5LAS - chains A and B of the 4 polymer chains in the assembly; structure by X-ray diffraction, 2.10 A resolution.

== Chain A (and B) ==
Name: Egl nine homolog 1
From: Homo sapiens
Notes: EC 1.14.11.29; fragment: catalytic domain; chain B of this document is another copy of the same molecule, construct and numbering; everything in this record applies to it too
UniProt: Q9GZT9 (EGLN1_HUMAN); numbering as in UniProt (aligned over 181-426)
Sequence (252 residues; each row starts with the number of its first residue):
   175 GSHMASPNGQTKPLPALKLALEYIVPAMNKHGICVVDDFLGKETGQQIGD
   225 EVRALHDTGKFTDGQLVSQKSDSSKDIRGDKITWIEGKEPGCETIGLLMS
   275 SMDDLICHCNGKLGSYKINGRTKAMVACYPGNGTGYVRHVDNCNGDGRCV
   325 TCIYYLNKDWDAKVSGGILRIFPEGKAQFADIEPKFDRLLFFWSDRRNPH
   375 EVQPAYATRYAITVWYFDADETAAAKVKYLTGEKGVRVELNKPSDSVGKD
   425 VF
Unresolved in the structure: 175-188, 404-426 (chain B: 175-189, 401-426)
Sequence notes: expression tag (175-180); engineered mutation Ala201 (Cys in Q9GZT9), Cys281 (Arg in Q9GZT9), Cys317 (Pro in Q9GZT9), Thr396 (Arg in Q9GZT9), Ala398 (Arg in Q9GZT9)
Curated features (UniProtKB/Swiss-Prot):
  - region: Val241 to Ile251 (Beta(2)beta(3) 'finger-like' loop)
  - binding site (Fe cation): His313, Asp315, His374
  - binding site (2-oxoglutarate): Arg383
  - modified residue (S-nitrosocysteine): Cys208, Cys302, Cys323, Cys326
Metal / ion sites: Mn2+: His313, Asp315, His374 (together with N-oxalylglycine)
Small-molecule neighbours: N-oxalylglycine (OGA): Arg252, Met299, Tyr303, Tyr310, His313, Asp315, Ile327, Tyr329, Leu343, His374, Val376, Arg383, Ala385, Trp389
From the paper describing this entry:
  - specificity-determining residues: Val241, Ser242, Lys244, Ile251, Ile280, Ile292, Gly294
  - mutagenesis - I251L (5-fold): increased catalytic activity on CODD over NODD
  - disease-associated variants - R371H: unchanged catalytic activity on CODD
  - disease-associated variants - R371H: decreased catalytic activity on NODD
  - mutagenesis - R370A: unchanged catalytic activity on CODD
  - mutagenesis - R370A: decreased catalytic activity on NODD

== Interface between chain A and chain B ==
Residue-residue contacts - 37 pairs, chain A then chain B:
  Lys244(A) - Lys244(B)
  Asp250(A) - Arg370(B)  salt bridge
  Gly309(A) - Arg312(B)
  Tyr310(A) - Arg312(B)
  Val311(A) - Arg312(B)
  Arg312(A) - Gly309(B)
  Arg312(A) - Tyr310(B)
  Arg312(A) - Val311(B)
  Arg312(A) - Glu375(B)  salt bridge
  Arg312(A) - Val376(B)  hydrogen bond (side chain-backbone)
  Arg312(A) - Pro378(B)
  Ala336(A) - Ala351(B)
  Lys337(A) - Ala351(B)
  Val338(A) - Ala351(B)
  Gly340(A) - Ala351(B)
  Arg344(A) - Arg344(B)
  Arg344(A) - Gln377(B)
  Phe346(A) - Pro378(B)
  Pro347(A) - Tyr380(B)
  Gly349(A) - Tyr380(B)
  Lys350(A) - Tyr380(B)  hydrogen bond (backbone-side chain)
  Ala351(A) - Lys337(B)
  Ala351(A) - Val338(B)
  Ala351(A) - Tyr380(B)  hydrophobic
  Arg370(A) - Asp250(B)  salt bridge
  Glu375(A) - Arg312(B)  salt bridge
  Glu375(A) - Glu375(B)
  Val376(A) - Arg312(B)  hydrogen bond (backbone-side chain)
  Gln377(A) - Arg312(B)
  Gln377(A) - Arg344(B)  hydrogen bond
  Gln377(A) - Phe346(B)
  Pro378(A) - Arg312(B)
  Pro378(A) - Phe346(B)
  Tyr380(A) - Pro347(B)
  Tyr380(A) - Gly349(B)
  Tyr380(A) - Lys350(B)  hydrogen bond (side chain-backbone)
  Tyr380(A) - Ala351(B)  hydrophobic
Interface residues without a listed pair, chain A (24 interface residues in all): Ser339, Glu348
Interface residues without a listed pair, chain B (25 interface residues in all): Ala336, Ser339, Gly340, Glu348, Gln352

== Overview ==
24 residues of chain A and 25 residues of chain B are in contact; the contacts include 5 hydrogen bonds and 4
salt bridges. Polar contacts include Asp250(A)-Arg370(B), Arg312(A)-Glu375(B) and Arg312(A)-Val376(B). The
paper reports that R371H and R370A of chain A reduce catalytic activity on NODD; specificity determinants
Val241(A), Ser242(A) and Lys244(A) among others.
Chain A and chain B are both Egl nine homolog 1 (Homo sapiens); the structure, HIF prolyl hydroxylase 2
(PHD2-R281C/P317C/R396T) cross-linked to HIF-1alpha NODD-L397C/D412C and N-oxalylglycine (NOG) (complex-3),
was determined by X-ray diffraction, deposited together with 5L9B, 5L9V and 5LA9.
